6XXS - chains C and F of the 8 polymer chains in the assembly; structure by X-ray diffraction, 3.25 A resolution.

Chain C:
Molecule: Nuclear receptor corepressor 1
Reference sequence: O75376 (NCOR1_HUMAN); residue numbers follow UniProt; this construct covers 1340-1356
Amino-acid sequence (17 residues; each row starts with the number of its first residue):
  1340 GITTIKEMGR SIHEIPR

Chain F:
Molecule: B-cell lymphoma 6 protein
Organism: Homo sapiens
Reference sequence: P41182 (BCL6_HUMAN); residue numbers follow UniProt; this construct covers 6-129
Amino-acid sequence (135 residues; row label = number of the first residue in the row; numbers below 1 keep their minus sign (Gly-5 is residue -5)):
    -5 GPSSDLYLRP GDSQIQFTRH ASDVLLNLNR LRSRDILTDV VIVVSREQFR AHKTVLMACS
    55 GLFYSIFTDQ LKRNLSVINL DPEINPEGFN ILLDFMYTSR LNLREGNIMA VMATAMYLQM
   115 EHVVDTCRKF IKASE
Unresolved in the structure: -5 to -3, 127-129
Sequence notes: expression tag (-5 to 5); engineered mutation Gln8 (Cys in P41182), Arg67 (Cys in P41182), Asn84 (Cys in P41182)
Curated features (UniProtKB/Swiss-Prot):
  - mutagenesis: Asn21 (N21K: Abolishes interaction with NCOR2 and HDAC2, no effect on interaction with CTBP1 and transcriptional autoinhibition; when associated with A-116 and 376-Q--Q-379), Ser59 (S59A: Abolished ubiquitination by the SCF(FBXL17) complex), His116 (H116A: Abolishes interaction with NCOR2 and HDAC2, no effect on interaction with CTBP1 and transcriptional autoinhibition; when associated with K-21 and 376-Q--Q-379)
What the authors report for this chain:
  - mutagenesis - C8Q/C67R/C84N: increased expression (citing earlier work)

Chain C / chain F interface:
Pairs across the interface - 6 pairs, chain C then chain F:
  Gly1340(C) - Gln42(F)
  Ile1341(C) - Val35(F)  hydrophobic
  Ile1341(C) - Gln42(F)  hydrogen bond (backbone-side chain)
  Ile1341(C) - Val71(F)  hydrophobic
  Thr1343(C) - Arg40(F)  hydrogen bond
  Lys1345(C) - Arg40(F)

Overview:
Chain C and chain F each contribute 4 residues to their interface, with 2 hydrogen bonds. Among the polar
pairs are Ile1341(C)-Gln42(F) and Thr1343(C)-Arg40(F). Curated annotation (UniProt) lists 3 mutagenesis sites
on chain F. From the paper: C8Q/C67R/C84N of chain F increase expression.
Chain C is Nuclear receptor corepressor 1 and chain F is B-cell lymphoma 6 protein (Homo sapiens); the
structure, Crystal structure of an NCoR1BBD2-BCL6BTB chimera in complex with the NcoR1 BBD1 corepressor
peptide, was determined by X-ray diffraction (same publication as 6XWF, 6XYX, 6XZZ, 6Y17 and 6ZBU).
